8A8W - chains E and G of the 7 polymer chains in the assembly; structure by electron microscopy, 4.29 A resolution (low resolution: residue-level contacts below are approximate; hydrogen-bond / salt-bridge calls are withheld).

== Chain E ==
Molecule: ATP-dependent Clp protease ATP-binding subunit ClpC1
Organism: Mycobacterium tuberculosis
Notes: EC 3.4.-.-
Reference sequence: P9WPC9 (CLPC1_MYCTU); residues 1-848 here = UniProt positions 1-848
Amino-acid sequence (856 residues; row label = number of the first residue in the row):
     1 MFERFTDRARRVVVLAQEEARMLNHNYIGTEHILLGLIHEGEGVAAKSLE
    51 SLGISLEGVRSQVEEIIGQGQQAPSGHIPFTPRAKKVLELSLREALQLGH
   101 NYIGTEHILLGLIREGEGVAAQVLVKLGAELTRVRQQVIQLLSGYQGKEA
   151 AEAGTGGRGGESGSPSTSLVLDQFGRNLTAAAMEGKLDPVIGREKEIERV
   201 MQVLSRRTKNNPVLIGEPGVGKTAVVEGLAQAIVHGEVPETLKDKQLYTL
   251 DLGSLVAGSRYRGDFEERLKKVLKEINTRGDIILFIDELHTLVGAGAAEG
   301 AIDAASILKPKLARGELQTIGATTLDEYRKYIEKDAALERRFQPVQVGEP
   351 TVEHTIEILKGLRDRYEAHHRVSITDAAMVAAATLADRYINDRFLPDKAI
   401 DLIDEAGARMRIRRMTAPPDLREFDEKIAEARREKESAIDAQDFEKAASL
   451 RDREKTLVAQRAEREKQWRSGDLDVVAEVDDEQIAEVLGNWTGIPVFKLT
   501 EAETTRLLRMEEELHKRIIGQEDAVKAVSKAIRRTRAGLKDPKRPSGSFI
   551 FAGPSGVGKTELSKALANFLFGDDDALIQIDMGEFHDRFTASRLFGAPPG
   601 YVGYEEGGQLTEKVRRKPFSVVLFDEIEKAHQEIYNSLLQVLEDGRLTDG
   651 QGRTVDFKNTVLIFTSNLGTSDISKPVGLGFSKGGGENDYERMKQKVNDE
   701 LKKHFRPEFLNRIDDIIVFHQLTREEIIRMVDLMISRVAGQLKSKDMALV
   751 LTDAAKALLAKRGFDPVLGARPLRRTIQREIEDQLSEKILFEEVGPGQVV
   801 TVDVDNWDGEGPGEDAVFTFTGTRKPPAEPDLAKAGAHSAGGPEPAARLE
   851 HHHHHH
Not modelled in the structure: 1-167, 296-301, 416-475, 671-689, 822-856
Construct notes: expression tag (849-856)
Swiss-Prot annotation at these positions:
  - binding site (ATP): Gly216 to Thr223, Gly553 to Thr560
Ligand contacts:
  - ADP (adenosine-5'-diphosphate), molecule 1: Asp188, Pro189, Val190, Ile191, Gly192, Arg193, Glu217, Pro218, Gly219, Val220, Gly221, Lys222, Thr223, Ala224, Ile358, Leu362, Pro396, Ile400
  - ADP, molecule 2: Arg517, Ile518, Ile519, Ser555, Gly556, Val557, Gly558, Lys559, Thr560, Glu561, Asn667, Met730, Ala770, Arg771, Arg774
Reported in the primary citation:
  - mutagenesis - F444A: increased catalytic activity (ATPase activity)
  - mutagenesis - F444A: unchanged catalytic activity on FITC-casein
  - mutagenesis - F444A: unchanged catalytic activity on GFPssra

== Chain G ==
Molecule: Bound polypeptide
Organism: Mycobacterium tuberculosis
Amino-acid sequence (25 residues; numbered 1 to 25; the number before each row is that of its first residue; X marks 25 residues of unknown identity (built as UNK)):
     1 XXXXXXXXXXXXXXXXXXXXXXXXX

== How chain E and chain G interact ==
Interface residues of chain E (facing chain G), 8 residues: Arg260, Tyr261, Arg262, Arg588, Phe589, Gly600, Tyr601, Val602

== Summary ==
Chain E and chain G make no direct contact in this assembly. Chain E binds ADP. Curated annotation (UniProt)
lists 16 ATP-binding residues on chain E. The paper reports that F444A of chain E increases catalytic activity
(ATPase activity); F444A of chain E leaves catalytic activity on FITC-casein unchanged.
Here chain E is ATP-dependent Clp protease ATP-binding subunit ClpC1 and chain G is Bound polypeptide, both
from Mycobacterium tuberculosis. Entry 8A8W (Mycobacterium tuberculosis ClpC1 hexamer structure bound to the
natural product antibiotic Ecumycin (class 1)) was determined by electron microscopy together with 8A8U and
8A8V from the same study.
